PDB entry 9ETT | electron microscopy, 2.37 A resolution | chains H and R of the 20 polymer chains in the assembly

# Chain H (and R)
Molecule: Flagellin
From: Sulfolobus acidocaldarius
Notes: chain R of this document is another copy of the same molecule, construct and numbering; everything in this record applies to it too
UniProt: Q4J9K5 (Q4J9K5_SULAC); residues 12-304 here = UniProt positions 12-304
Amino-acid sequence (293 residues; row label = number of the first residue in the row):
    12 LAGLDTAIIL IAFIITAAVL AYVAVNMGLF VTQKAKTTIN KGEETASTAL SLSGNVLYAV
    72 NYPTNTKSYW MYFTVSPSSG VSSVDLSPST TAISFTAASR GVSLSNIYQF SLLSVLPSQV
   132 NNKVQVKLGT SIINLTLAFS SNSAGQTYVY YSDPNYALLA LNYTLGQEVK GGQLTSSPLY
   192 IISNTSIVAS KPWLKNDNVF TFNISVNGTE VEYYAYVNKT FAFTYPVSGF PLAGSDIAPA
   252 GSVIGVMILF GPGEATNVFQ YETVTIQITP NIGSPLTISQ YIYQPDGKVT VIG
Glycans and other covalent adducts: N-acetylglucosamine (NAG) linked to Asn145, Asn195, Asn214; glycan linked to Asn173, Asn218, Asn229
What the authors report for this chain:
  - post-translational modification sites: Asn173, Asn229

# Chain H / chain R interface
Pairs across the interface (10; chain H residue first):
  Ile50(H) - Leu15(R)  hydrophobic
  Glu54(H) - Ile22(R)
  Ala57(H) - Ile19(R)
  Ala57(H) - Ala23(R)
  Ala57(H) - Ile26(R)
  Ser58(H) - Ile26(R)
  Ser62(H) - Val30(R)
  Ser64(H) - Tyr33(R)
  Ser90(H) - Ala29(R)
  Val92(H) - Ile26(R)  hydrophobic
Also at the interface, not in a pair above, chain H (11 interface residues in all): Gly53, Leu63, Ser89

# Overview
11 residues of chain H face 8 of chain R across their interface. N-acetylglucosamine is covalently linked to
Asn145(H), Asn195(H) and Asn214(H). The paper reports modification sites Asn173(H) and Asn229(H).
Chain H and chain R are both Flagellin (Sulfolobus acidocaldarius); the structure, Structure of the archaellum
of Sulfolobus acidocaldarius strain MW039 (delta agl3 mutant), was determined by electron microscopy together
with 9ETS, 9EV0, 8QX4 and 8RZL from the same study.
